1P2M - chains A and B; structure by X-ray diffraction, 1.75 A resolution.

# Chain A
Molecule: Chymotrypsinogen A
Source organism: Bos taurus
Notes: EC 3.4.21.1
Reference sequence: P00766 (CTRA_BOVIN); residue numbers follow UniProt; this construct covers 1-245
Sequence (245 residues; row label = number of the first residue in the row):
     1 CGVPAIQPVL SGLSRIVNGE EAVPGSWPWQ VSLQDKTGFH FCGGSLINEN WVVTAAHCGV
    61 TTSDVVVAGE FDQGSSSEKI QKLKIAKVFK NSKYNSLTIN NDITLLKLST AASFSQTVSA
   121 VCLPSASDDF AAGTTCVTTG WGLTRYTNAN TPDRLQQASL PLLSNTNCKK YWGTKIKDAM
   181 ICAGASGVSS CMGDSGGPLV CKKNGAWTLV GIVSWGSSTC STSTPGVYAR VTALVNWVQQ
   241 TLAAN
Not modelled in the structure: 11-15, 147-148
Swiss-Prot annotation at these positions:
  - active site (Charge relay system): H57, D102, S195
Disulfides: C1-C122, C42-C58, C136-C201, C168-C182, C191-C220

# Chain B
Molecule: Pancreatic trypsin inhibitor
Source organism: Bos taurus
Reference sequence: P00974 (BPT1_BOVIN); residues 1-58 here correspond to UniProt positions 36-93 (UniProt number = residue number + 35)
Sequence (58 residues; numbered 1 to 58; the number before each row is that of its first residue):
     1 RPDFCLEPPY TGPCGARIIR YFYNAKAGLC QTFVYGGCRA KRNNFKSAED CLRTCGGA
Sequence notes: engineered mutation G15 (Lys50 in P00974), L52 (Met87 in P00974)
Disulfides: C5-C55, C14-C38, C30-C51

# Interface between chain A and chain B
Pairs across the interface - 35 pairs, chain A then chain B:
  F39(A) - R17(B)
  F39(A) - I19(B)  hydrophobic
  H40(A) - R17(B)  hydrogen bond (backbone-side chain)
  F41(A) - A16(B)
  F41(A) - R17(B)  hydrogen bond (backbone-backbone)
  C42(A) - A16(B)  hydrophobic
  H57(A) - C14(B)
  H57(A) - G15(B)
  H57(A) - A16(B)
  H57(A) - I18(B)
  H57(A) - G36(B)
  H57(A) - G37(B)
  C58(A) - I18(B)
  L97(A) - R39(B)  hydrogen bond (backbone-side chain)
  I99(A) - C14(B)  hydrophobic
  I99(A) - C38(B)  hydrophobic
  N150(A) - R17(B)  hydrogen bond
  T151(A) - R17(B)
  C191(A) - G15(B)
  M192(A) - T11(B)
  M192(A) - G15(B)
  M192(A) - A16(B)
  M192(A) - V34(B)  hydrophobic
  G193(A) - G15(B)  hydrogen bond (backbone-backbone)
  G193(A) - A16(B)
  G193(A) - R17(B)
  D194(A) - G15(B)  hydrogen bond (backbone-backbone)
  S195(A) - G15(B)  hydrogen bond (side chain-backbone)
  S195(A) - A16(B)  hydrogen bond (side chain-backbone)
  S214(A) - C14(B)
  S214(A) - G15(B)  hydrogen bond (backbone-backbone)
  W215(A) - P13(B)
  W215(A) - C14(B)  hydrophobic
  G216(A) - P13(B)  hydrogen bond (backbone-backbone)
  S218(A) - P13(B)
Interface residues without a listed pair, chain A (20 interface residues in all): Y94
Interface residues without a listed pair, chain B (14 interface residues in all): G12

# Summary
Chain A and chain B form an interface of 20 and 14 residues respectively; the contacts include 10 hydrogen
bonds. Polar pairs include H40(A)-R17(B), L97(A)-R39(B) and N150(A)-R17(B). Curated annotation (UniProt) lists
3 active-site residues on chain A.
Here chain A is Chymotrypsinogen A and chain B is Pancreatic trypsin inhibitor, both from Bos taurus. Entry
1P2M (Structural consequences of accommodation of four non-cognate amino-acid residues in the S1 pocket of
bovine trypsin ...) was determined by X-ray diffraction, deposited together with 1P2I, 1P2J, 1P2K, 1P2N, 1P2O
and 1P2Q.
